6II1 - chains A and D of the 4 polymer chains in the assembly; structure by X-ray diffraction, 1.34 A resolution.

# Chain A
Name: Hemoglobin subunit alpha
From: Bos taurus
UniProtKB: P01966 (HBA_BOVIN); residues 1-138 here correspond to UniProt positions 2-139 (UniProt number = residue number + 1)
Chain sequence (138 residues; numbered 1 to 138; the number before each row is that of its first residue):
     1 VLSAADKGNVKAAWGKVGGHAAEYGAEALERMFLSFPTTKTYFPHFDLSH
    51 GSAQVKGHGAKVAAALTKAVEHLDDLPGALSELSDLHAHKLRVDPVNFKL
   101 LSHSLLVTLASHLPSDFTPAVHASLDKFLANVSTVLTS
Not modelled in the structure: 1
UniProt features mapped onto this chain:
  - binding site (O2): H58
  - binding site (heme b): H87
  - modified residue: S3 (Phosphoserine), K7 (N6-succinyllysine), K11 (N6-succinyllysine), K16 (N6-acetyllysine), Y24 (Phosphotyrosine), S35 (Phosphoserine), K40 (N6-succinyllysine), S49 (Phosphoserine), S102 (Phosphoserine), T108 (Phosphothreonine), S124 (Phosphoserine), T134 (Phosphothreonine), T137 (Phosphothreonine), S138 (Phosphoserine)
Bound ions: heme Fe near H87 (its only coordinating residue here)
Ligand contacts: carbon monoxide / heme: L29, M32, T39, Y42, F43, H45, F46, H58, K61, V62, A65, L66, L83, L86, H87, L91, V93, N97, F98, L101, V132, L136

# Chain D
Name: Hemoglobin subunit beta
From: Bos taurus
UniProtKB: P02070 (HBB_BOVIN); residues 2-146 here correspond to UniProt positions 1-145 (UniProt number = residue number - 1)
Chain sequence (145 residues; row label = number of the first residue in the row):
     2 MLTAEEKAAVTAFWGKVKVDEVGGEALGRLLVVYPWTQRFFESFGDLSTA
    52 DAVMNNPKVKAHGKKVLDSFSNGMKHLDDLKGTFAALSELHCDKLHVDPE
   102 NFKLLGNVLVVVLARNFGKEFTPVLQADFQKVVAGVANALAHRYH
UniProt features mapped onto this chain:
  - binding site (heme b): H63, H92
  - modified residue: T12 (Phosphothreonine), S44 (Phosphoserine), K59 (N6-acetyllysine), K82 (N6-acetyllysine), C93 (S-nitrosocysteine)
Bound ions: heme Fe near H92 (its only coordinating residue here)
Ligand contacts: carbon monoxide / heme: L28, L31, T38, F41, F42, S44, F45, H63, K66, V67, S70, F71, F85, L88, L91, H92, L96, V98, N102, F103, L106, V137, L141

# How chain A and chain D interact
Contacting residue pairs (16):
  T38(A) - Y145(D)
  T41(A) - R40(D)  hydrogen bond (backbone-side chain)
  T41(A) - H97(D)
  Y42(A) - R40(D)
  L91(A) - R40(D)
  R92(A) - P36(D)
  R92(A) - W37(D)
  R92(A) - Q39(D)  hydrogen bond
  R92(A) - R40(D)
  V93(A) - W37(D)
  D94(A) - W37(D)
  D94(A) - D99(D)
  D94(A) - N102(D)  hydrogen bond
  P95(A) - W37(D)
  V96(A) - D99(D)
  V96(A) - E101(D)

# In short
The chain A/chain D interface involves 9 residues from each chain; the contacts include 3 hydrogen bonds.
Polar pairs include T41(A)-R40(D), R92(A)-Q39(D) and D94(A)-N102(D). Ligands of chain A: carbon monoxide /
heme. Bound to chain D: carbon monoxide / heme.
Chain A is Hemoglobin subunit alpha and chain D is Hemoglobin subunit beta, both from Bos taurus; the
structure, Crystal Structure Analysis of CO form hemoglobin from Bos taurus, was determined by X-ray
diffraction together with 6IHX from the same study.
